Entry 7TK2 (electron microscopy, 6.50 A resolution (low resolution: residue-level contacts below are approximate; hydrogen-bond / salt-bridge calls are withheld)); this record covers chains B and E of the 27 polymer chains in the assembly.

[Chain B]
Molecule: ATP synthase subunit alpha
Source organism: Saccharomyces cerevisiae
UniProt: P07251 (ATPA_YEAST); residues 1-510 here correspond to UniProt positions 36-545 (UniProt number = residue number + 35)
Sequence (510 residues; row label = number of the first residue in the row):
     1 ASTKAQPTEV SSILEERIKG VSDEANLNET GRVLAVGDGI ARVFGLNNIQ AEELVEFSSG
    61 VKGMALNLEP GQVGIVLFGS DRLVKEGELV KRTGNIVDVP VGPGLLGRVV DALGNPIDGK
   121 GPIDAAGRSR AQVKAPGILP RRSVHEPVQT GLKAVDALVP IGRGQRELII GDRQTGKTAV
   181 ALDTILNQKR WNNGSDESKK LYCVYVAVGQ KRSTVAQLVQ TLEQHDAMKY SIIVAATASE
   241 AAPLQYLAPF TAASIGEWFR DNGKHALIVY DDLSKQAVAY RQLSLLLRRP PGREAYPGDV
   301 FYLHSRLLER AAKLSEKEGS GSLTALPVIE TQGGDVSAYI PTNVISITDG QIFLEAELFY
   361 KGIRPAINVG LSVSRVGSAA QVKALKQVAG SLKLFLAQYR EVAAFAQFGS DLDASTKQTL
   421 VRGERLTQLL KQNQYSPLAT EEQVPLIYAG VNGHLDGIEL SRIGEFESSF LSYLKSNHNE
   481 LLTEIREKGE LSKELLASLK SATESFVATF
Disordered / not traced: 1-2, 408-409, 510
Curated features (UniProtKB/Swiss-Prot):
  - binding site (ATP): Gly171 to Thr178
  - site: Ser372 (Required for activity)
  - modified residue (Phosphoserine): Ser22, Ser143

[Chain E]
Molecule: ATP synthase subunit beta
Source organism: Saccharomyces cerevisiae
Notes: EC 7.1.2.2
UniProt: P00830 (ATPB_YEAST); residues 1-478 here correspond to UniProt positions 34-511 (UniProt number = residue number + 33)
Sequence (478 residues; row label = number of the first residue in the row):
     1 ASAAQSTPIT GKVTAVIGAI VDVHFEQSEL PAILNALEIK TPQGKLVLEV AQHLGENTVR
    61 TIAMDGTEGL VRGEKVLDTG GPISVPVGRE TLGRIINVIG EPIDERGPIK SKLRKPIHAD
   121 PPSFAEQSTS AEILETGIKV VDLLAPYARG GKIGLFGGAG VGKTVFIQEL INNIAKAHGG
   181 FSVFTGVGER TREGNDLYRE MKETGVINLE GESKVALVFG QMNEPPGARA RVALTGLTIA
   241 EYFRDEEGQD VLLFIDNIFR FTQAGSEVSA LLGRIPSAVG YQPTLATDMG LLQERITTTK
   301 KGSVTSVQAV YVPADDLTDP APATTFAHLD ATTVLSRGIS ELGIYPAVDP LDSKSRLLDA
   361 AVVGQEHYDV ASKVQETLQT YKSLQDIIAI LGMDELSEQD KLTVERARKI QRFLSQPFAV
   421 AEVFTGIPGK LVRLKDTVAS FKAVLEGKYD NIPEHAFYMV GGIEDVVAKA EKLAAEAN
Disordered / not traced: 1-7, 476-478
Curated features (UniProtKB/Swiss-Prot):
  - binding site (ATP): Gly157 to Thr164
  - modified residue: Thr79 (Phosphothreonine), Thr204 (Phosphothreonine), Ser340 (Phosphoserine)

[How chain B and chain E interact]
Pairs across the interface - 7 pairs, chain B then chain E:
  Leu34(B) with Gly55(E)
  Ala35(B) with His53(E)
  Val36(B) with Gln52(E); His53(E)
  Arg82(B) with Ile33(E)
  Ala216(B) with Thr129(E)
  Gln217(B) with Thr129(E)
Other interface residues (no listed pair), chain B (11 interface residues in all): Gly37, Val84, Ile117, Ala238, Ser239
Other interface residues (no listed pair), chain E (9 interface residues in all): Leu54, Ala125, Thr287, Gly290

[Summary]
11 residues of chain B face 9 of chain E across their interface. From UniProt: 8 ATP-binding residues on chain
B; 8 ATP-binding residues on chain E.
Chain B is ATP synthase subunit alpha and chain E is ATP synthase subunit beta, both from Saccharomyces
cerevisiae; the structure, Yeast ATP synthase State 1binding(a) with 10 mM ATP backbone model, was determined
by electron microscopy, deposited together with 7TJS, 7TJT, 7TJU, 7TJV, 7TJW, 7TJX and 30 further entries.
